Entry 8IHP (electron microscopy, 3.00 A resolution); this record covers chains G and I of the 15 polymer chains in the assembly.

[Chain G]
Protein: Spike glycoprotein E2
Source organism: Semliki Forest virus
UniProtKB: P03315 (POLS_SFV); residues 1-422 here correspond to UniProt positions 334-755 (UniProt number = residue number + 333)
Chain sequence (422 residues; numbered 1 to 422; the number before each row is that of its first residue):
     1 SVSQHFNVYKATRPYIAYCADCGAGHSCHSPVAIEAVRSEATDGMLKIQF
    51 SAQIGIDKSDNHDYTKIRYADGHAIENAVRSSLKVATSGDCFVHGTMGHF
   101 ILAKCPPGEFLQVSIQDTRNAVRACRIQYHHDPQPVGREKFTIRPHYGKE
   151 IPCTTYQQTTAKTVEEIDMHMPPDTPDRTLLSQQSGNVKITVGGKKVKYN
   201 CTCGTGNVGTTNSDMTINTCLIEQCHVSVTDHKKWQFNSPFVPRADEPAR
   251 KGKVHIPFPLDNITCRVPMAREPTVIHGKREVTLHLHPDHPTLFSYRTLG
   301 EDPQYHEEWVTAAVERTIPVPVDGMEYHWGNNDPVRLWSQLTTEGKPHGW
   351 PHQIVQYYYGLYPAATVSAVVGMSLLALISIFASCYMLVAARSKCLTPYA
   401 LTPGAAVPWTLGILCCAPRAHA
Disordered / not traced: 1, 419-422
Cystine bridges: Cys19-Cys125, Cys22-Cys28, Cys91-Cys105, Cys153-Cys265, Cys201-Cys225, Cys203-Cys220
Covalently attached groups: N-acetylglucosamine (NAG) linked to Asn200, Asn262
Construct notes: conflict Lys162 (Glu495 in P03315)
UniProt features mapped onto this chain:
  - region: Ala390 to Lys394 (Interaction with the capsid protein), Cys395 to Cys415 (Transient transmembrane before p62-6K protein processing)
  - site: Ala422 (Cleavage)
  - lipidation: Cys385 (S-stearoyl cysteine), Cys395 (S-stearoyl cysteine), Cys415 (S-palmitoyl cysteine), Cys416 (S-palmitoyl cysteine)
  - glycosylation (N-linked (GlcNAc...) asparagine): Asn200, Asn262

[Chain I]
Protein: Capsid protein
Source organism: Semliki Forest virus
Notes: EC 3.4.21.90
UniProtKB: P03315 (POLS_SFV); numbering as in UniProt (aligned over 106-267)
Chain sequence (162 residues; each row starts with the number of its first residue):
   106 GKRERMCMKIENDCIFEVKHEGKVTGYACLVGDKVMKPAHVKGVIDNADL
   156 AKLAFKKSSKYDLECAQIPVHMRSDASKYTHEKPEGHYNWHHGAVQYSGG
   206 RFTIPTGAGKPGDSGRPIFDNKGRVVAIVLGGANEGSRTALSVVTWNKDM
   256 VTRVTPEGSEEW
UniProt features mapped onto this chain:
  - region: Lys161 to Tyr166 (Interaction with spike glycoprotein E2), Pro189 to Ala199 (Dimerization of the capsid protein), Asp225 to Arg229 (Dimerization of the capsid protein)
  - motif: Ile150 to Phe160 (Nuclear export signal)
  - active site (Charge relay system): His145, Asp167, Ser219
  - site: Tyr193 (Involved in dimerization of the capsid protein), Asn226 (Involved in dimerization of the capsid protein), Trp267 (Cleavage)
  - mutagenesis: Ser219 to Gly220 (Loss of autocatalytic cleavage by capsid protein), Trp267 (W267A/R: Complete loss of cleavage by capsid protease)

[Chain G / chain I interface]
Contacting residue pairs (18; chain G residue first):
  Pro398(G) with Met255(I), hydrophobic
  Tyr399(G) with Asp254(I)
  Ala400(G) with Lys139(I), hydrogen bond (backbone-side chain)
  Leu401(G) with Lys161(I); Leu168(I); Glu169(I); Cys170(I), hydrophobic; Val256(I)
  Thr402(G) with Lys139(I); Met255(I); Val256(I)
  Pro403(G) with Val136(I); Gly137(I); Lys139(I); Met141(I), hydrophobic; Tyr184(I), hydrophobic; Trp251(I)
  Ala406(G) with Asp254(I)
Other interface residues (no listed pair), chain G (8 interface residues in all): Gly404
Other interface residues (no listed pair), chain I (14 interface residues in all): Tyr166

[In short]
8 residues of chain G and 14 residues of chain I are in contact; the contacts include 1 hydrogen bond. The
hydrogen-bonded pair is Ala400(G)-Lys139(I). N-acetylglucosamine is covalently linked to Asn200(G) and
Asn262(G).
Chain G is Spike glycoprotein E2 and chain I is Capsid protein, both from Semliki Forest virus; the structure,
Structure of Semliki Forest virus VLP in complex with the receptor VLDLR-LA3, was determined by electron
microscopy.
